PDB entry 5XAW | X-ray diffraction, 2.10 A resolution | chains A and B

# Chain A (and B)
Name: Sodium channel subunit beta-4
From: Homo sapiens
Notes: chain B of this document is another copy of the same molecule, construct and numbering; everything in this record applies to it too
UniProtKB: Q8IWT1 (SCN4B_HUMAN); residue numbers follow UniProt; this construct covers 30-152
Sequence (123 residues; numbered 30 to 152; the number before each row is that of its first residue):
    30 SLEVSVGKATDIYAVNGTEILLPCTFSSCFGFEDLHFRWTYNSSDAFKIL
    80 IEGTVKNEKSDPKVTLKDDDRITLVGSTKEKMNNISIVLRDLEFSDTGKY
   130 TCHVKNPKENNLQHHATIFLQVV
Not modelled in the structure: 105-111, 137-140 (chain B: 105-111, 136-141)
Swiss-Prot annotation at these positions:
  - glycosylation (N-linked (GlcNAc...) asparagine): Asn45, Asn71, Asn113
  - mutagenesis: Cys58 (C58A: Abolishes regulation of channel activity), Cys131 (C131A/W: Decreases protein stability. Causes conformation changes that impair interaction with the alpha subunit)
Residues lining bound ligands: 3,6,9,12,15,18-hexaoxaicosane-1,20-diol (P33): His65, Phe66, Arg67, Thr69, Phe76, Ile78, Glu81, Gly82, Thr83, Thr94, His132, Lys134, Gln142
Reported in the primary citation:
  - self-association interface (contacts with another copy of this molecule); pairs are residue here / residue on that copy: Leu31-Phe55 (hydrophobic contact), Leu31-Leu64 (hydrophobic contact), Leu31-Val133 (hydrophobic contact), Glu32-Ser56 (hydrogen bond), Val33-Cys53 (hydrophobic contact), Val33-Val133 (hydrophobic contact), Val33-Ala145 (hydrophobic contact), Ser34-Thr54 (hydrogen bond), Val35-Pro52 (hydrophobic contact), Val35-Ile147 (hydrophobic contact), Cys58-Cys58 (disulfide), Ser30

# How chain A and chain B interact
Cross-chain cystine bridges: Cys58(A)-Cys58(B)
Residue-residue contacts (57; chain A residue first):
  Ser30(A) with Phe59(B)
  Leu31(A) with Phe55(B), hydrophobic; Ser56(B); Phe59(B); Val133(B), hydrophobic; Asn135(B); His143(B), hydrogen bond (backbone-side chain)
  Glu32(A) with Lys37(B); Phe55(B); Ser56(B), hydrogen bond (backbone-backbone)
  Val33(A) with Lys37(B), hydrogen bond (backbone-side chain); Thr54(B); Phe55(B), hydrophobic; Val133(B), hydrophobic; His143(B); His144(B); Ala145(B)
  Ser34(A) with Ser34(B), hydrogen bond; Gly36(B); Cys53(B); Thr54(B), hydrogen bond (backbone-backbone)
  Val35(A) with Val35(B), hydrophobic; Gly36(B), hydrogen bond (backbone-backbone); Lys37(B); Ala38(B); Thr39(B); Pro52(B); Ala145(B), hydrophobic
  Gly36(A) with Ser34(B); Val35(B), hydrogen bond (backbone-backbone)
  Lys37(A) with Glu32(B); Val33(B), hydrogen bond (side chain-backbone); Val35(B)
  Ala38(A) with Val35(B)
  Thr39(A) with Val35(B); Thr39(B)
  Tyr42(A) with Tyr42(B), hydrophobic
  Pro52(A) with Val35(B)
  Cys53(A) with Ser34(B)
  Thr54(A) with Val33(B); Ser34(B), hydrogen bond (backbone-backbone)
  Phe55(A) with Leu31(B), hydrophobic; Glu32(B)
  Ser56(A) with Leu31(B); Glu32(B), hydrogen bond (backbone-backbone)
  Ser57(A) with Ser30(B)
  Cys58(A) with Ser30(B), hydrogen bond (backbone-backbone); Cys58(B), disulfide
  Leu64(A) with Leu31(B), hydrophobic
  Val133(A) with Leu31(B), hydrophobic
  Asn135(A) with Leu31(B)
  His143(A) with Leu31(B), hydrogen bond (side chain-backbone); Val33(B)
  His144(A) with Val33(B)
  Ala145(A) with Val33(B); Val35(B), hydrophobic
  Ile147(A) with Val35(B), hydrophobic
Other interface residues (no listed pair), chain A (27 interface residues in all): Asp40, Phe59
Other interface residues (no listed pair), chain B (27 interface residues in all): Asp40, Ser57, Leu64, Thr146

# Overview
The chain A/chain B interface involves 27 residues from each chain, with 1 disulfide bond and 12 hydrogen
bonds. Polar contacts include Leu31(A)-His143(B), Val33(A)-Lys37(B) and Ser34(A)-Ser34(B). Ligands of chain A:
3,6,9,12,15,18-hexaoxaicosane-1,20-diol. From UniProt: 2 mutagenesis sites on chain A. The paper reports a
self-association interface involving Ser30(A), Leu31(A) and Glu32(A) among others.
Both chains are Sodium channel subunit beta-4 (Homo sapiens). Entry 5XAW (Parallel homodimer structures of
voltage-gated sodium channel beta4 for cell-cell adhesion) was determined by X-ray diffraction together with
5XAX from the same study.
